PDB entry 7YH8 | X-ray diffraction, 2.20 A resolution | chains A and B

Chain A:
Name: L-19437
Organism: synthetic construct
Sequence (62 residues; numbered 1 to 62; the number before each row is that of its first residue):
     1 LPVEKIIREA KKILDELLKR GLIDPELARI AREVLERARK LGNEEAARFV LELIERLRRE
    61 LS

Chain B:
Name: D-Pep-1
Sequence (19 residues; numbered 1 to 19; the number before each row is that of its first residue):
     1 DEHELLETAA RWFYEIAKR
Modified positions: D1 (D-aspartic acid; DAS); E2, E4, E7, E15 (D-glutamic acid; DGL); H3 (D-histidine; DHI); L5, L6 (D-leucine; DLE); T8 (D-threonine; DTH); A9, A10, A17 (D-alanine; DAL); R11, R19 (D-arginine; DAR); W12 (D-tryptophan; DTR); F13 (D-phenylalanine; DPN); Y14 (D-tyrosine; DTY); I16 (D-isoleucine; DIL); K18 (D-lysine; DLY)

Chain A / chain B interface:
Residue-residue contacts (26):
  L27(A) - F13(B)
  L27(A) - I16(B)
  L27(A) - A17(B)
  I30(A) - F13(B)
  I30(A) - Y14(B)
  A31(A) - F13(B)
  V34(A) - L6(B)
  V34(A) - A10(B)
  R37(A) - L6(B)
  R37(A) - E7(B)
  A38(A) - L6(B)
  L41(A) - E2(B)
  L41(A) - L6(B)
  N43(A) - E2(B)
  A46(A) - E2(B)
  A46(A) - L5(B)
  A46(A) - L6(B)
  F49(A) - L5(B)
  F49(A) - W12(B)
  V50(A) - L6(B)
  V50(A) - A9(B)
  V50(A) - F13(B)
  L53(A) - A9(B)
  L53(A) - F13(B)
  I54(A) - F13(B)
  L61(A) - R19(B)
Interface residues without a listed pair, chain A (17 interface residues in all): E26, E45, L57
Interface residues without a listed pair, chain B (15 interface residues in all): H3, T8, K18

In short:
Chain A and chain B form an interface of 17 and 15 residues respectively.
Here chain A is L-19437 (synthetic construct) and chain B is D-Pep-1. Entry 7YH8 (Crystal structure of a
heterochiral protein complex) was determined by X-ray diffraction together with 8GQP from the same study.
